PDB entry 7B0V | X-ray diffraction, 2.30 A resolution | chains A and B

[Chain A (and B)]
Molecule: Amine oxidase [flavin-containing] B
Source organism: Homo sapiens
Notes: EC 1.4.3.4; chain B of this document is another copy of the same molecule, construct and numbering; everything in this record applies to it too
UniProt: P27338 (AOFB_HUMAN); residues 1-520 here = UniProt positions 1-520
Amino-acid sequence (520 residues; each row starts with the number of its first residue):
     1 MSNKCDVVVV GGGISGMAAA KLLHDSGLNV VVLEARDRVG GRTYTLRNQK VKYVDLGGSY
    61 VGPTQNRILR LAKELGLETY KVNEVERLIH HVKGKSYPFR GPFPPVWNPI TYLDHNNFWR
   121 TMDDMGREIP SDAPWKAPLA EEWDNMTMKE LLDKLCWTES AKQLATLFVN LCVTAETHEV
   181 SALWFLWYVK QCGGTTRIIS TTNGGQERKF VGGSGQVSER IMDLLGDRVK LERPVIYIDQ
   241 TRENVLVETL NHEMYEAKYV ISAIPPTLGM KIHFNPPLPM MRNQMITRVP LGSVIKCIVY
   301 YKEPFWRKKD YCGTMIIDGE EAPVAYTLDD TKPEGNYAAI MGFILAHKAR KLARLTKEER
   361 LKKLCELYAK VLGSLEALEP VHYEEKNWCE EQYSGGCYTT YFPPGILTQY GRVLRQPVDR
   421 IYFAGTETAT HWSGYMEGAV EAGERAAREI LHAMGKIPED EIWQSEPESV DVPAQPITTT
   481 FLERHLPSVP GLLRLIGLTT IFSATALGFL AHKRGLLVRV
Unresolved in the structure: 1, 500-520 (chain B: 1, 497-520)
Swiss-Prot annotation at these positions:
  - site (Important for catalytic activity): Cys-156, Cys-365, His-382
  - modified residue: Ser-2 (N-acetylserine), Lys-52 (N6-acetyllysine), Cys-397 (S-8alpha-FAD cysteine)
Glycans and other covalent adducts: flavin-adenine dinucleotide (FAD) linked to Cys-397
Ligand contacts:
  - C15 (N-dodecyl-N,N-dimethyl-3-ammonio-1-propanesulfonate): Asp-153, Lys-154, Cys-156, Trp-157
  - FAD (flavin-adenine dinucleotide): Val-10, Gly-11, Gly-12, Gly-13, Ile-14, Ser-15, Gly-16, Leu-33, Glu-34, Ala-35, Arg-36, Gly-40, Gly-41, Arg-42, Thr-43, Leu-56, Gly-57, Gly-58, Ser-59, Tyr-60, Arg-233, Pro-234, Val-235, Ala-263, Ile-264, Pro-265, Leu-268, Lys-271, Ile-272, Val-294, Lys-296, Phe-343, Trp-388, Tyr-393, Tyr-398, Gly-425, Thr-426, Glu-427, Gly-434, Tyr-435, Met-436, Ala-439
  - SKB ((E)-3-phenyl-1-(3-(trifluoromethyl)phenyl)prop-2-en-1-one): Tyr-60, Pro-104, Trp-119, Leu-164, Leu-167, Phe-168, Leu-171, Cys-172, Ile-198, Ile-199, Gln-206, Ile-316, Tyr-326, Phe-343, Tyr-398, Tyr-435
What the authors report for this chain:
  - binding site for SKB: Cys-172
  - binding site for SKB: Tyr-60, Trp-119, Leu-164, Leu-167, Phe-168, Leu-171, Tyr-398, Tyr-435 (from molecular simulation)

[Interface between chain A and chain B]
Residue-residue contacts - 92 pairs, chain A then chain B:
  Asn-145(A) with Lys-149(B); His-178(B), hydrogen bond
  Lys-149(A) with Asn-145(B), hydrogen bond (side chain-backbone); Glu-150(B), salt bridge
  Glu-150(A) with Glu-150(B)
  His-178(A) with Asn-145(B), hydrogen bond; Pro-404(B); Gly-405(B)
  Glu-179(A) with Pro-404(B)
  Pro-234(A) with His-273(B)
  Val-235(A) with His-273(B)
  Ile-236(A) with Ile-236(B), hydrophobic; His-273(B)
  Tyr-237(A) with Leu-250(B), hydrophobic
  Glu-248(A) with His-252(B), salt bridge
  Leu-250(A) with Tyr-237(B), hydrophobic
  His-252(A) with Glu-248(B), salt bridge; His-252(B)
  Thr-267(A) with Met-270(B)
  Leu-268(A) with Met-270(B), hydrophobic
  Met-270(A) with Thr-267(B); Leu-268(B), hydrophobic; Met-270(B), hydrophobic; Lys-271(B), hydrogen bond (backbone-side chain)
  Lys-271(A) with Met-270(B), hydrogen bond (side chain-backbone); Ile-272(B), hydrogen bond (side chain-backbone); His-273(B), hydrogen bond (backbone-side chain)
  Ile-272(A) with Lys-271(B), hydrogen bond (backbone-side chain)
  His-273(A) with Pro-234(B); Val-235(B); Ile-236(B); Lys-271(B), hydrogen bond (side chain-backbone); Gln-392(B); Tyr-393(B), hydrogen bond
  Phe-274(A) with Gln-392(B), hydrogen bond (backbone-side chain)
  Met-280(A) with Ala-353(B), hydrophobic; Asn-387(B); Cys-389(B), hydrophobic
  Met-281(A) with Arg-350(B)
  Asn-283(A) with Cys-389(B), hydrogen bond (side chain-backbone); Glu-390(B); Glu-391(B), hydrogen bond (side chain-backbone); Gln-392(B)
  Gln-284(A) with Leu-291(B); Gly-292(B), hydrogen bond (side chain-backbone); Ser-293(B), hydrogen bond; Cys-389(B), hydrogen bond; Gly-395(B), hydrogen bond (side chain-backbone); Gly-396(B)
  Thr-287(A) with Pro-290(B)
  Arg-288(A) with Pro-290(B); Leu-291(B), hydrogen bond (side chain-backbone); Ser-293(B), hydrogen bond; Tyr-401(B)
  Pro-290(A) with Thr-287(B); Arg-288(B)
  Leu-291(A) with Gln-284(B); Arg-288(B), hydrogen bond (backbone-side chain)
  Gly-292(A) with Gln-284(B), hydrogen bond (backbone-side chain)
  Ser-293(A) with Gln-284(B), hydrogen bond; Arg-288(B), hydrogen bond; Tyr-410(B)
  His-347(A) with Gln-409(B)
  Arg-350(A) with Met-281(B); Arg-288(B); Gln-409(B), hydrogen bond; Tyr-410(B), hydrogen bond
  Ala-353(A) with Met-280(B), hydrophobic
  Asn-387(A) with Met-280(B)
  Cys-389(A) with Met-280(B), hydrophobic; Asn-283(B), hydrogen bond (backbone-side chain); Gln-284(B), hydrogen bond
  Glu-390(A) with Asn-283(B)
  Glu-391(A) with Asn-283(B), hydrogen bond (backbone-side chain)
  Gln-392(A) with Ile-272(B); His-273(B); Phe-274(B), hydrogen bond (side chain-backbone); Asn-283(B)
  Tyr-393(A) with His-273(B), hydrogen bond
  Gly-395(A) with Gln-284(B), hydrogen bond (backbone-side chain)
  Gly-396(A) with Gln-284(B)
  Tyr-401(A) with Arg-288(B); Ile-406(B)
  Pro-404(A) with His-178(B); Glu-179(B); Pro-404(B), hydrophobic
  Gly-405(A) with His-178(B)
  Ile-406(A) with Tyr-401(B)
  Gln-409(A) with His-347(B); Arg-350(B), hydrogen bond
  Tyr-410(A) with Ser-293(B); Arg-350(B)
Interface residues without a listed pair, chain A (52 interface residues in all): Thr-147, Pro-277, Leu-278, Val-289, Ala-349, Pro-403
Interface residues without a listed pair, chain B (52 interface residues in all): Met-146, Thr-147, Pro-277, Val-289, Ala-349, Pro-403

[In short]
The chain A/chain B interface involves 52 residues from each chain; the contacts include 32 hydrogen bonds and
3 salt bridges. Polar pairs include Lys-149(A)/Glu-150(B), Glu-248(A)/His-252(B) and Asn-145(A)/His-178(B).
Chain A binds compound SKB and compound C15. Covalently linked flavin-adenine dinucleotide: at Cys-397(A). The
paper reports a binding site for SKB at Cys-172(A), Tyr-60(A) and Trp-119(A) among others.
Both chains are Amine oxidase [flavin-containing] B (Homo sapiens). Entry 7B0V (Crystal Structure of human
monoamine oxidase B in complex with (E)-3-phenyl-1-(3-(trifluoromethyl)phenyl)prop-2-en-1-one) was determined
by X-ray diffraction, deposited together with 7B0Z.
